PDB entry 6MNV | X-ray diffraction, 1.65 A resolution | chain A

Chain A:
Name: Phosphomannomutase/phosphoglucomutase
From: Xanthomonas citri
Notes: EC 5.4.2.2
Reference sequence: A0A2K2R2Z1 (A0A2K2R2Z1_XANCI); residue numbers follow UniProt; this construct covers 1-448
Amino-acid sequence (468 residues; row label = number of the first residue in the row; numbers below 1 keep their minus sign (Met-19 is residue -19)):
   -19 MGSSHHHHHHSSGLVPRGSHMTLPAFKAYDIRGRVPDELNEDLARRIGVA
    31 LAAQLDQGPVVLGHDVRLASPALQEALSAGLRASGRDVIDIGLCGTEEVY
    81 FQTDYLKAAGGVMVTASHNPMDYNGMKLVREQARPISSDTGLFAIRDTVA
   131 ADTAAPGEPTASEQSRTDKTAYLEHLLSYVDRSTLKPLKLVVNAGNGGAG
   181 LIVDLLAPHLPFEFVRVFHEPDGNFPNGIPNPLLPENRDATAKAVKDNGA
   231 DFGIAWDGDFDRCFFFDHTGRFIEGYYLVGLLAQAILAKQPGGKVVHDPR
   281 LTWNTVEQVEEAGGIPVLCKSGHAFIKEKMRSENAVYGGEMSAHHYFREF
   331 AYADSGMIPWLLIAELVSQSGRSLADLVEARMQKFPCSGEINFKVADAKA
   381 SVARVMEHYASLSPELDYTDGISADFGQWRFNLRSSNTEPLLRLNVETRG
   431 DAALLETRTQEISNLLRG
Not modelled in the structure: -19 to 0
Differences from the reference sequence: expression tag (-19 to 0)
Bound ions: Mg2+: Ser97, Asp237, Asp239, Asp241
Ligand contacts: CH2FG1P (JVS; 1-deoxy-1-fluoro-2-O-phosphono-alpha-D-gluco-hept-2-ulopyranose): Tyr9, Arg280, Ser301, Gly302, His303, Glu320, Ser322, His324, Tyr326, Arg414, Ser416, Asn417, Thr418, Arg423

In short:
Bound to chain A: CH2FG1P. Ser97, Asp237, Asp239 and Asp241 form the Mg2+ site.
Chain A is Phosphomannomutase/phosphoglucomutase (Xanthomonas citri); the structure, Crystal structure of X.
citri phosphoglucomutase in complex with CH2FG1P, was determined by X-ray diffraction together with 6MLF, 6MLH
and 6MLW from the same study.
